8QA9 - chains D and F of the 6 polymer chains in the assembly; structure by X-ray diffraction, 2.70 A resolution.

# Chain D
Molecule: TrfB transcriptional repressor protein
Source organism: Escherichia coli
Reference sequence: P03052 (KORA2_ECOLX); residues 1-101 here = UniProt positions 1-101
Sequence (114 residues; numbered 1 to 114; the number before each row is that of its first residue):
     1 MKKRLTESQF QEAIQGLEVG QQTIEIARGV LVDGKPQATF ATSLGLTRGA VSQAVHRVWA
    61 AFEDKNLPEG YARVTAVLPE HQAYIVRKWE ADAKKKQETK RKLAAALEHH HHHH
Unresolved in the structure: 1, 109-114
Sequence notes: expression tag (102-114)
Curated features (UniProtKB/Swiss-Prot):
  - DNA-binding region: Gln-37 to His-56 (H-T-H motif)

# Chain F
Molecule: 14-nt DNA strand
Sequence (14 nucleotides; each row starts with the number of its first residue):
     1 TGTTTAGCTA AACA

# Interface between chain D and chain F
Pairs across the interface (15; chain D residue first):
  Glu-18(D) with DA6(F), sugar contact
  Val-19(D) with DA6(F), phosphate contact; DG7(F), phosphate contact
  Gly-20(D) with DG7(F), hydrogen bond to the phosphate
  Gln-22(D) with DC8(F), hydrogen bond to the phosphate
  Thr-23(D) with DG7(F), hydrogen bond to the phosphate
  Leu-46(D) with DC8(F), phosphate contact; DT9(F), phosphate contact
  Thr-47(D) with DT9(F), hydrogen bond to the phosphate; DA10(F), phosphate contact
  Ala-50(D) with DT9(F), phosphate contact
  Gln-53(D) with DC8(F), hydrogen bond to the base; DT9(F), hydrogen bond to the base
  Arg-57(D) with DA6(F), sugar contact; DG7(F), salt bridge to the phosphate
Other interface residues (no listed pair), chain D (12 interface residues in all): Gly-45, Gly-49
Other interface residues (no listed pair), chain F (6 interface residues in all): DT5

# In short
12 residues of chain D face 6 of chain F across their interface, with 6 hydrogen bonds and 1 salt bridge.
Polar contacts include Gln-53(D)/DC8(F), Gln-53(D)/DT9(F) and Gly-20(D)/DG7(F).
Here chain D is TrfB transcriptional repressor protein (Escherichia coli) and chain F is a 14-nt DNA strand.
Entry 8QA9 (Crystal structure of the RK2 plasmid encoded co-complex of the C-terminally truncated
transcriptional repressor protein KorB ...) was determined by X-ray diffraction, deposited together with 8QA8.
